PDB entry 2FNM | X-ray diffraction, 1.80 A resolution | chain A

[Chain A]
Name: carbonic anhydrase 2
Source organism: Homo sapiens
Notes: EC 4.2.1.1
Reference sequence: P00918 (CAH2_HUMAN); the author numbering skips numbers that UniProt does not, so the offset changes along the chain: 1-125 = UniProt 1-125; 127-261 = UniProt 126-260
Sequence (260 residues; row label = number of the first residue in the row; note: 1 number in that range is skipped by the numbering (no residue carries it; nothing is unmodelled there)):
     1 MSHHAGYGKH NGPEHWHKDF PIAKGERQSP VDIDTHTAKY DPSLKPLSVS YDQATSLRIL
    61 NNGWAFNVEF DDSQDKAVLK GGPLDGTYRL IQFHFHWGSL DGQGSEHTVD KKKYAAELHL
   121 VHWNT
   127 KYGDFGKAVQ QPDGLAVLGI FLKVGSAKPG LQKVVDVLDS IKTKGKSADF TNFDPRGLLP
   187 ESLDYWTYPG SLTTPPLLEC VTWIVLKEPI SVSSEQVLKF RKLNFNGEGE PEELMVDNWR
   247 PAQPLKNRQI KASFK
Disordered / not traced: 1-2
Differences from the reference sequence: engineered mutation Ala5 (Trp4 in P00918), Trp64 (His63 in P00918)
Ion coordination: Zn2+: His94, His96, His119
Swiss-Prot annotation at these positions:
  - binding site (Zn(2+)): His94, His96, His119
  - binding site (substrate): Thr199, Thr200
  - site: Tyr7 (Fine-tunes the proton-transfer properties of H-64), Asn62 (Fine-tunes the proton-transfer properties of H-64), Asn67 (Fine-tunes the proton-transfer properties of H-64), Gln92 (Involved in the binding of some activators, including histamine and L-histidine)
  - modified residue: Ser2 (N-acetylserine), Ser166 (Phosphoserine), Ser173 (Phosphoserine)
From the paper describing this entry:
  - conformationally variable residues (order/disorder transition): Trp64
  - mutagenesis - W5A/H64W, H64W (0.13 s-1): decreased catalytic activity on 4-MI
  - mutagenesis - H64W: unchanged catalytic activity

[Overview]
The Zn2+ site is built by His94, His96 and His119. From UniProt: 3 Zn2+-binding residues and substrate-binding
residues Thr199 and Thr200. From the paper: W5A/H64W and H64W reduce catalytic activity on 4-MI;
conformational variability at Trp64.
Chain A is carbonic anhydrase 2 (Homo sapiens); the structure, Activation of human carbonic anhdyrase II by
exogenous proton donors, was determined by X-ray diffraction together with 2FNK and 2FNN from the same study.
